8T04 - chains A and B of the 6 polymer chains in the assembly; structure by electron microscopy, 2.98 A resolution.

# Chain A (and B)
Protein: Protein myomaker
From: Mus musculus
Notes: chain B of this document is another copy of the same molecule, construct and numbering; everything in this record applies to it too
UniProt: Q9D1N4 (MYMK_MOUSE); numbering as in UniProt (aligned over 1-221)
Chain sequence (221 residues; row label = number of the first residue in the row):
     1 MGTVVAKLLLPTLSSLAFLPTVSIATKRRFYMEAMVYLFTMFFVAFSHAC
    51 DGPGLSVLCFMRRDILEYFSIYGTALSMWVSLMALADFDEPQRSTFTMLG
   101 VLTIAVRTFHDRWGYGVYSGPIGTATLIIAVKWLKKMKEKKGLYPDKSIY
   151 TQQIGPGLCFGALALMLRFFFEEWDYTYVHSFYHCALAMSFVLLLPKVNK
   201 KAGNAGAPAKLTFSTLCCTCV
Unresolved in the structure: 1-4, 204-221
Cystine bridges: C50-C59
Bound ions: Zn2+: H48, H180, H184
Ligand contacts: Fab18G7 (LBN; 1-palmitoyl-2-oleoyl-sn-glycero-3-phosphocholine): M78, S81, L82, W113, G114, Y115, G116, V117, Y118, S119, I122, G123, T126, L158, G161, A162, L165, F169, L187, S190, F191, L194
Curated features (UniProtKB/Swiss-Prot):
  - lipidation (S-palmitoyl cysteine): C217, C218
  - mutagenesis: G2 (G2A: Does not affect subcellular localization), T215 to V221 (Abolished localization to the Golgi apparatus; Does not affect subcellular localization), L216 to V221 (Does not affect subcellular localization), C217 to C220 (Abolished localization to the Golgi apparatus), C217 to C218 (Abolished localization to the Golgi apparatus), C218 to C220 (Abolished localization to the Golgi apparatus), T219 to V221 (Does not affect subcellular localization)

# Chain A / chain B interface
Pairs across the interface (51; chain A residue first):
  R29(A) with P91(B)
  Y31(A) with P91(B), hydrophobic; T95(B)
  M32(A) with S94(B); T95(B); M98(B), hydrophobic
  M35(A) with T95(B); L99(B), hydrophobic
  V36(A) with M98(B), hydrophobic
  F39(A) with L102(B); V106(B), hydrophobic
  F43(A) with V106(B), hydrophobic
  R62(A) with F109(B); H110(B), hydrogen bond (side chain-backbone)
  I65(A) with F109(B), hydrophobic; H110(B)
  Y68(A) with F109(B), hydrophobic
  F69(A) with A105(B); V106(B), hydrophobic; F109(B), hydrophobic
  E90(A) with E90(B); K201(B)
  P91(A) with R29(B); Y31(B), hydrophobic; A202(B), hydrophobic
  S94(A) with M32(B)
  T95(A) with Y31(B); M32(B); M35(B)
  M98(A) with M32(B), hydrophobic; V36(B), hydrophobic; V101(B), hydrophobic
  L99(A) with M35(B), hydrophobic
  V101(A) with M98(B), hydrophobic; V101(B), hydrophobic
  L102(A) with F39(B)
  A105(A) with F69(B)
  V106(A) with F39(B), hydrophobic; F43(B), hydrophobic; F69(B), hydrophobic
  F109(A) with R62(B); I65(B), hydrophobic; Y68(B), hydrophobic; F69(B), hydrophobic; F109(B), hydrophobic; R112(B)
  H110(A) with R62(B), hydrogen bond (backbone-side chain); I65(B)
  R112(A) with F109(B)
  K201(A) with E90(B)
  A202(A) with P91(B), hydrophobic
Other interface residues (no listed pair), chain A (29 interface residues in all): D64, Y72, L76
Other interface residues (no listed pair), chain B (29 interface residues in all): D64, Y72, L76

# Overview
The chain A/chain B interface involves 29 residues from each chain, with 2 hydrogen bonds. The hydrogen-bonded
pair is R62(A)-H110(B). Bound to chain A: Fab18G7. H48(A), H180(A) and H184(A) form the Zn2+ site. Curated
annotation (UniProt) lists 8 mutagenesis sites on chain A.
Chain A and chain B are both Protein myomaker (Mus musculus); the structure, Structure of mouse Myomaker bound
to Fab18G7 in nanodiscs, was determined by electron microscopy, deposited together with 8T03, 8T05, 8T06 and
8T07.
